Entry 4XLG (X-ray diffraction, 1.78 A resolution); this record covers chains B and A.

# Chain B
Protein: Structure-specific endonuclease subunit SLX4
From: Candida glabrata (strain ATCC 2001 / CBS 138 / JCM 3761 / NBRC 0622 / NRRL Y-65)
Reference sequence: Q6FJQ6 (SLX4_CANGA); numbering as in UniProt (aligned over 647-726)
Chain sequence (80 residues; row label = number of the first residue in the row):
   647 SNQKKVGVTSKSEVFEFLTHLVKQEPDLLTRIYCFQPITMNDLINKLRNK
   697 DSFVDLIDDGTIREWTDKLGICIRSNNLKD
Unresolved in the structure: 647-654, 722-726

# Chain A
Protein: Structure-specific endonuclease subunit SLX1
From: Candida glabrata (strain ATCC 2001 / CBS 138 / JCM 3761 / NBRC 0622 / NRRL Y-65)
Notes: EC 3.1.-.-
Reference sequence: Q6FML9 (SLX1_CANGA); numbering as in UniProt (aligned over 1-312)
Chain sequence (312 residues; row label = number of the first residue in the row):
     1 MEEFQQIPDFYGCYLLQSISKRQSFYIGSTPNPVRRLRQHNGSLSRGGAY
    51 RTKRDGTRPWEMVAIVYGFPSRIAALQFQHAWQHGYQTRYIKSQDRVVKT
   101 RKGGRSIHHKLAMITSLLKNEYFRYMDLTLHFFNQKVEEIWKNDKFNVSQ
   151 TQESIDNNYTVSLSQDALTEINNDTIDDIMDVNEKNMELVQNLYSTTLAE
   201 KTKTLLLYKEKIDTGINTCQFCNKIIKHNLSGNISENLFAFCRDTSCTFV
   251 SHLACAYRYFMSNTELPKEDTIIPQSPKCPKCYTLLKWCDVIYYSIKLNK
   301 DNTTADDKKKTI
Unresolved in the structure: 1-2, 47-51, 86-87, 92-105, 150-157, 230-232, 263-268, 301-312
Differences from the reference sequence: engineered mutation Gln79 (Glu in Q6FML9)
Curated features (UniProtKB/Swiss-Prot):
  - zinc finger: Cys219 to Cys282 (SLX1-type)
Bound ions: Zn2+ site 1: Cys219, Cys222, His252, Cys255; Zn2+ site 2: Cys242, Cys247, Cys279, Cys282
Reported in the primary citation:
  - mutagenesis - R35A, Q39A: abolished catalytic activity
  - mutagenesis - R38A, R72A, Q77A, H80A, H84A, Q191A: decreased catalytic activity
  - contacts within the chain: Arg36-Gln39 (hydrogen bond)
  - catalytic residues: Arg36 (proposed by the authors, not directly observed)

# How chain B and chain A interact
Contacting residue pairs (51; chain B residue first):
  Thr665(B) - Asp270(A)
  Val668(B) - Ile272(A)  hydrophobic
  Lys669(B) - Asp270(A)  salt bridge
  Lys669(B) - Thr271(A)  hydrogen bond (side chain-backbone)
  Leu675(B) - Tyr257(A)
  Leu675(B) - Ile272(A)  hydrophobic
  Thr676(B) - Phe4(A)
  Arg677(B) - Glu3(A)
  Arg677(B) - Phe4(A)
  Ile678(B) - Ile272(A)  hydrophobic
  Ile678(B) - Ile273(A)
  Tyr679(B) - Leu253(A)  hydrophobic
  Tyr679(B) - Ala254(A)
  Tyr679(B) - Tyr257(A)  hydrophobic
  Tyr679(B) - Trp288(A)  hydrogen bond (backbone-side chain)
  Tyr679(B) - Ile292(A)
  Cys680(B) - Phe4(A)  hydrophobic
  Cys680(B) - Leu253(A)  hydrophobic
  Cys680(B) - Ile292(A)
  Phe681(B) - Pro70(A)  hydrophobic
  Phe681(B) - Tyr125(A)
  Phe681(B) - Trp288(A)
  Phe681(B) - Cys289(A)  hydrophobic
  Gln682(B) - Phe4(A)
  Gln682(B) - Gln5(A)  hydrogen bond (side chain-backbone)
  Gln682(B) - Ile296(A)
  Pro683(B) - Gln5(A)
  Pro683(B) - Ser71(A)
  Pro683(B) - Ile73(A)  hydrophobic
  Asp713(B) - Arg89(A)  salt bridge
  Asp713(B) - Glu121(A)
  Asp713(B) - Tyr122(A)
  Lys714(B) - Glu121(A)  salt bridge
  Lys714(B) - Tyr125(A)  hydrogen bond (backbone-side chain)
  Leu715(B) - Tyr125(A)
  Leu715(B) - Asp270(A)
  Leu715(B) - Thr271(A)
  Leu715(B) - Ile272(A)  hydrophobic
  Leu715(B) - Ile273(A)
  Gly716(B) - Tyr122(A)
  Gly716(B) - Tyr125(A)
  Gly716(B) - Ile273(A)
  Ile717(B) - Tyr122(A)
  Cys718(B) - Ser71(A)
  Cys718(B) - Ile73(A)  hydrophobic
  Cys718(B) - Gln77(A)
  Cys718(B) - Tyr122(A)
  Ile719(B) - Ile73(A)
  Ile719(B) - Gln77(A)
  Arg720(B) - Gln5(A)  hydrogen bond
  Arg720(B) - Ile73(A)
Interface residues without a listed pair, chain B (23 interface residues in all): Arg709, Trp711, Thr712
Interface residues without a listed pair, chain A (29 interface residues in all): Ile7, Ala74, Tyr90, Ile234, Leu238, Met261, Glu269
Interface features reported in the paper:
  - pairs named by the authors: Tyr679(B)-Tyr257(A) (pi stacking), Tyr679(B)-Trp288(A) (backbone contact)
  - interface residues, chain B: Phe681(B), Lys714(B), Gly716(B)
  - interface residues, chain A: Phe4(A), Ile73(A), Tyr122(A), Tyr125(A), Tyr257(A), Ile273(A), Ile292(A)

# In short
23 residues of chain B face 29 of chain A across their interface; the contacts include 5 hydrogen bonds and 3
salt bridges. Polar pairs include Lys669(B)-Asp270(A), Asp713(B)-Arg89(A) and Lys714(B)-Glu121(A). The authors
report pi stacking between Tyr679(B) and Tyr257(A); a backbone contact between Tyr679(B) and Trp288(A). From
the paper: the catalytic residue Arg36(A); R38A, R72A and Q77A of chain A, among others, reduce catalytic
activity; 8 substitutions were tested in all.
Here chain B is Structure-specific endonuclease subunit SLX4 and chain A is Structure-specific endonuclease
subunit SLX1, both from Candida glabrata (strain ATCC 2001 / CBS 138 / JCM 3761 / NBRC 0622 / NRRL Y-65).
Entry 4XLG (C. glabrata Slx1 in complex with Slx4CCD) was determined by X-ray diffraction (same publication as
4XM5).
